Entry 6P6X (X-ray diffraction, 2.75 A resolution); this record covers chain A.

[Chain A]
Name: Ion transport protein
Organism: Arcobacter butzleri (strain RM4018)
UniProtKB: A8EVM5 (A8EVM5_ARCB4); residues 1001-1239 here correspond to UniProt positions 1-239 (UniProt number = residue number - 1000)
Sequence (257 residues; each row starts with the number of its first residue):
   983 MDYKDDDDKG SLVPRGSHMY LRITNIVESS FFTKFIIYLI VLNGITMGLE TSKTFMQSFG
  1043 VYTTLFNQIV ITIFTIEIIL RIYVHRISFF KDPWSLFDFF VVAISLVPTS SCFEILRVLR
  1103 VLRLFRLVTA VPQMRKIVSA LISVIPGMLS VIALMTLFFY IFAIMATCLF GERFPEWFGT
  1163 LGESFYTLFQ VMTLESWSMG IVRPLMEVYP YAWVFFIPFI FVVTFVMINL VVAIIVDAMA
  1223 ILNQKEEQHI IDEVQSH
Disordered / not traced: 983-997, 1091-1095, 1231-1239
Differences from the reference sequence: initiating methionine (983); expression tag (984-1000); engineered mutation C1094 (Gly94 in A8EVM5), C1150 (Gln150 in A8EVM5)
Residues lining bound ligands:
  - CPS (3-[(3-cholamidopropyl)dimethylammonio]-1-propanesulfonate), molecule 1: S1011, S1012, T1015, K1016, I1019, A1112, V1113, P1114, Q1115
  - CPS, molecule 2: L1031, S1034, T1036, F1037, S1040, F1041
  - 1,2-dimyristoyl-sn-glycero-3-phosphocholine (PX4), molecule 1: I1022, V1023, G1026, I1027, G1030, L1031, T1033, S1034, K1035, T1036, L1106, L1109, A1135, T1138, L1139, Y1142, T1162, L1163, G1164, F1167
  - 1,2-dimyristoyl-sn-glycero-3-phosphocholine (PX4), molecule 2: V1023, L1109, V1113, Q1115, M1116, P1128, G1129, L1131, S1132, I1134, A1135, T1138
  - 1,2-dimyristoyl-sn-glycero-3-phosphocholine (PX4), molecule 3: P1075, W1076, F1079, L1104, F1107, V1110, V1120, S1121, I1124, L1136, F1140, V1204, F1207
  - 1,2-dimyristoyl-sn-glycero-3-phosphocholine (PX4), molecule 4: L1078, F1079, F1082
  - 1,2-dimyristoyl-sn-glycero-3-phosphocholine (PX4), molecule 5: I1097, L1101, L1104, F1144, M1147, L1151, F1152, R1155, V1190, Y1191, P1192, Y1193, A1194, V1196, F1197, P1200, V1204
  - 1,2-dimyristoyl-sn-glycero-3-phosphocholine (PX4), molecule 6: I1124, I1127, P1128, L1131
  - 1,2-dimyristoyl-sn-glycero-3-phosphocholine (PX4), molecule 7: I1127, M1130, I1134, F1171, M1174, T1175, L1176, F1203, V1204, T1206, F1207, M1209, I1210
  - 1,2-dimyristoyl-sn-glycero-3-phosphocholine (PX4), molecule 8: V1133, I1134, M1137, T1138, F1141, T1162, G1164, E1165, F1167, Y1168, F1171, M1174, M1188, P1192, W1195, I1199, F1203, M1209, L1212
Reported in the primary citation:
  - binding site for 1,2-dimyristoyl-sn-glycero-3-phosphocholine: W1076, V1120, S1121, I1124, I1127, P1128

[Summary]
Ligands of chain A: 8 copies of 1,2-dimyristoyl-sn-glycero-3-phosphocholine and compound CPS. The paper
reports a binding site for 1,2-dimyristoyl-sn-glycero-3-phosphocholine at W1076, V1120 and S1121 among others.
Chain A is Ion transport protein (Arcobacter butzleri (strain RM4018)); the structure, Crystal structure of
voltage-gated sodium channel NavAb G94C/Q150C mutant in the activated state, was determined by X-ray
diffraction, deposited together with 6P6W and 6P6Y.
